Entry 8US0 (X-ray diffraction, 3.70 A resolution); this record covers chains A and G of the 18 polymer chains in the assembly.

# Chain A (and G)
Molecule: Hemagglutinin
Source organism: Influenza A virus
Notes: chain G of this document is another copy of the same molecule, construct and numbering; everything in this record applies to it too
UniProt: M1USN0 (M1USN0_9INFA); the construct lacks a stretch of the UniProt sequence, so the offset changes along the chain: 37-157 = UniProt 49-169; 158-262 = UniProt 171-275; 263-319 = UniProt 277-333
Sequence (292 residues; numbered 37 to 326 plus 2 insertion-coded residues; the number before each row is that of its first residue):
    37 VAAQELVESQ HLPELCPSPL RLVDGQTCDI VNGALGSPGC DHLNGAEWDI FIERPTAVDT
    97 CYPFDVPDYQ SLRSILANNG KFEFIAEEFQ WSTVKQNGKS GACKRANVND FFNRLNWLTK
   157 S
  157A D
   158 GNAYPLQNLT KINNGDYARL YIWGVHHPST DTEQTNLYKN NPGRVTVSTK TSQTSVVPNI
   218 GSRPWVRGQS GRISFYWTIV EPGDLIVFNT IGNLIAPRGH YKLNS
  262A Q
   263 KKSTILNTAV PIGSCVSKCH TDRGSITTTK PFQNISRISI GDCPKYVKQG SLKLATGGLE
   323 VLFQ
Unresolved in the structure: 37-40, 317-326 (chain G: 37-39, 316-326)
Sequence notes: expression tag (320-326)
Disulfide bonds: Cys52-Cys277, Cys64-Cys76, Cys97-Cys139, Cys281-Cys305
Covalent attachments: N-acetylglucosamine (NAG) linked to Asn165, Asn296

# Interface between chain A and chain G
Contacting residue pairs (14):
  Ser276(A) - Gln40(G)
  Ser276(A) - Thr290(G)
  Ser276(A) - Thr291(G)  hydrogen bond (backbone-backbone)
  Ser276(A) - Lys292(G)  hydrogen bond
  Cys277(A) - Thr289(G)
  Val278(A) - Thr290(G)
  Val278(A) - Thr291(G)
  Thr289(A) - Cys277(G)
  Thr290(A) - Ser276(G)
  Thr290(A) - Val278(G)
  Thr291(A) - Ser54(G)
  Thr291(A) - Ser276(G)  hydrogen bond (backbone-backbone)
  Thr291(A) - Val278(G)
  Lys292(A) - Ser276(G)  hydrogen bond
Also at the interface, not in a pair above, chain A (9 interface residues in all): Leu48, Ser54
Also at the interface, not in a pair above, chain G (10 interface residues in all): Leu48

# Summary
Chain A and chain G form an interface of 9 and 10 residues respectively; the contacts include 4 hydrogen
bonds. Polar pairs include Ser276(A)-Lys292(G) and Ser276(A)-Thr291(G). Covalently linked N-acetylglucosamine:
at Asn165(A) and Asn296(A).
Both chains are Hemagglutinin (Influenza A virus). Entry 8US0 (Human antibody S8V1-157 in complex with the
A/American black duck/New Brunswick/00464/2010(H4N6) HA head domain) was determined by X-ray diffraction.
